PDB entry 4I55 | X-ray diffraction, 2.20 A resolution | chains B and C of the 6 polymer chains in the assembly

# Chain B
Protein: Tubulin beta-2B chain
From: Bos taurus
UniProt: Q6B856 (TBB2B_BOVIN); the author numbering skips numbers that UniProt does not, so the offset changes along the chain: 1-42 = UniProt 1-42; 45-360 = UniProt 43-358; 369-455 = UniProt 359-445
Amino-acid sequence (445 residues; each row starts with the number of its first residue; note: 10 numbers in that range are skipped by the numbering (no residue carries them; nothing is unmodelled there)):
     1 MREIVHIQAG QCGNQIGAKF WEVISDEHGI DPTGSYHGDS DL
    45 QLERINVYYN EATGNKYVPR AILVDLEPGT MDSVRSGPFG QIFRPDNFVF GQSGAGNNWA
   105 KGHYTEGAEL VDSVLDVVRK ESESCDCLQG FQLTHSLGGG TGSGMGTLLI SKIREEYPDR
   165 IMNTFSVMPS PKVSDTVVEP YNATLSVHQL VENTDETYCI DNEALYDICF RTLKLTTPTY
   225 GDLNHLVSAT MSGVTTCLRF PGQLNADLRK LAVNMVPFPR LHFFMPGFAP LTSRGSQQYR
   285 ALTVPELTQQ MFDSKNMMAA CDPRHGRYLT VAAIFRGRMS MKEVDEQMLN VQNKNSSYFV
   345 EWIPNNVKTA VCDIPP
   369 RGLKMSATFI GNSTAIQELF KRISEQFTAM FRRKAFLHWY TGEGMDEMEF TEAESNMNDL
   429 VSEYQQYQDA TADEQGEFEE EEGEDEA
Not modelled in the structure: 279-281, 439-455
UniProt features mapped onto this chain:
  - motif: Met1 to Ile4 (MREI motif)
  - binding site (GTP): Gln11, Glu71, Ser140, Gly144, Thr145, Gly146, Asn206, Asn228
  - binding site (Mg(2+)): Glu71
  - modified residue: Ser40 (Phosphoserine), Thr57 (Phosphothreonine), Lys60 (N6-acetyllysine), Ser174 (Phosphoserine), Thr287 (Phosphothreonine), Thr292 (Phosphothreonine), Arg320 (Omega-N-methylarginine), Glu448 (5-glutamyl polyglutamate)
  - cross-link (Glycyl lysine isopeptide (Lys-Gly)): Lys60 (interchain with G-Cter in ubiquitin), Lys326 (interchain with G-Cter in ubiquitin)
Ion coordination: Mg2+: Gln11 (together with GDP); Ca2+ near Glu113 (its only coordinating residue here)
Residues lining bound ligands: GDP (guanosine-5'-diphosphate): Gly10, Gln11, Cys12, Gln15, Ile16, Asp69, Asn101, Ser140, Gly142, Gly143, Gly144, Thr145, Gly146, Val171, Pro173, Val177, Asp179, Glu183, Asn206, Leu209, Tyr224, Leu227, Asn228

# Chain C
Protein: Tubulin alpha-1B chain
From: Bos taurus
UniProt: P81947 (TBA1B_BOVIN); residues 1-450 here = UniProt positions 1-450
Amino-acid sequence (450 residues; each row starts with the number of its first residue):
     1 MRECISIHVG QAGVQIGNAC WELYCLEHGI QPDGQMPSDK TIGGGDDSFN TFFSETGAGK
    61 HVPRAVFVDL EPTVIDEVRT GTYRQLFHPE QLITGKEDAA NNYARGHYTI GKEIIDLVLD
   121 RIRKLADQCT GLQGFLVFHS FGGGTGSGFT SLLMERLSVD YGKKSKLEFS IYPAPQVSTA
   181 VVEPYNSILT THTTLEHSDC AFMVDNEAIY DICRRNLDIE RPTYTNLNRL ISQIVSSITA
   241 SLRFDGALNV DLTEFQTNLV PYPRIHFPLA TYAPVISAEK AYHEQLSVAE ITNACFEPAN
   301 QMVKCDPRHG KYMACCLLYR GDVVPKDVNA AIATIKTKRS IQFVDWCPTG FKVGINYQPP
   361 TVVPGGDLAK VQRAVCMLSN TTAIAEAWAR LDHKFDLMYA KRAFVHWYVG EGMEEGEFSE
   421 AREDMAALEK DYEEVGVDSV EGEGEEEGEE
Not modelled in the structure: 441-450
Ion coordination: Ca2+: Asp39, Thr41, Gly44, Glu55
Residues lining bound ligands: GTP (guanosine-5'-triphosphate): Gly10, Gln11, Ala12, Gln15, Ile16, Asp69, Asp98, Ala99, Ala100, Asn101, Asn102, Ser140, Gly142, Gly143, Gly144, Thr145, Gly146, Ile171, Pro173, Val177, Ser178, Thr179, Glu183, Asn206, Tyr224, Leu227, Asn228, Ile231

# Chain B / chain C interface
Pairs across the interface - 37 pairs, chain B then chain C:
  Ser97(B) with Arg2(C), hydrogen bond (backbone-side chain)
  Asn101(B) with Glu254(C)
  Asp179(B) with Glu254(C); Lys352(C), hydrogen bond (backbone-side chain)
  Thr180(B) with Glu254(C); Asn258(C)
  Val181(B) with Asn258(C), hydrogen bond (backbone-side chain); Pro348(C), hydrophobic
  Thr221(B) with Lys326(C)
  Ala397(B) with Trp346(C)
  Met398(B) with Trp346(C)
  Arg400(B) with Asp345(C), salt bridge; Trp346(C); Ser439(C), hydrogen bond
  Arg401(B) with Tyr262(C), hydrogen bond (backbone-side chain); Trp346(C); Glu434(C), hydrogen bond (side chain-backbone); Val435(C); Val437(C), hydrogen bond (side chain-backbone); Asp438(C); Ser439(C), hydrogen bond
  Lys402(B) with Tyr262(C)
  Ala403(B) with Pro261(C); Tyr262(C); Trp346(C), hydrophobic
  Phe404(B) with Thr257(C); Asn258(C); Val260(C); Pro261(C), hydrogen bond (backbone-backbone); Trp346(C), hydrophobic
  His406(B) with Val260(C), hydrogen bond (side chain-backbone); Pro261(C); Tyr262(C); Pro263(C)
  Trp407(B) with Gln256(C); Thr257(C), hydrogen bond (side chain-backbone); Val260(C)
Other interface residues (no listed pair), chain B (18 interface residues in all): Gly100, Val182, Leu405
Other interface residues (no listed pair), chain C (23 interface residues in all): Met313, Pro325, Asn329, Cys347

# Overview
18 residues of chain B and 23 residues of chain C are in contact, with 11 hydrogen bonds and 1 salt bridge.
Polar pairs include Arg400(B)-Asp345(C), Ser97(B)-Arg2(C) and Asp179(B)-Lys352(C). Ligands of chain B: GDP.
Bound to chain C: GTP.
Here chain B is Tubulin beta-2B chain and chain C is Tubulin alpha-1B chain, both from Bos taurus. Entry 4I55
(Crystal structure of tubulin-stathmin-TTL complex) was determined by X-ray diffraction, deposited together
with 4I4T and 4I50.
